4R00 - chains T and U of the 28 polymer chains in the assembly; structure by X-ray diffraction, 2.80 A resolution.

# Chain T
Molecule: Probable proteasome subunit alpha type-7
Organism: Saccharomyces cerevisiae
Notes: EC 3.4.25.1
UniProtKB: P21242 (PSA7_YEAST); residues -3 to 284 here correspond to UniProt positions 1-288 (UniProt number = residue number + 4)
Sequence (288 residues; row label = number of the first residue in the row; numbers below 1 keep their minus sign (Met-3 is residue -3)):
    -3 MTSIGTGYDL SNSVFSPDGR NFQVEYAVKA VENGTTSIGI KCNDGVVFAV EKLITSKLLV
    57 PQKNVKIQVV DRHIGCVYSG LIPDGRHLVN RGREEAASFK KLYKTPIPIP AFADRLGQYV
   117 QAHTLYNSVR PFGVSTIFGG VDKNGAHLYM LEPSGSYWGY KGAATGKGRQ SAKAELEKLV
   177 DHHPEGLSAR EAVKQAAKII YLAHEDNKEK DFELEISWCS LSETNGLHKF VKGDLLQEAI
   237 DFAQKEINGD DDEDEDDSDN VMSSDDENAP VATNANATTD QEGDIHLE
Not modelled in the structure: -3 to 1, 245-284
UniProt features mapped onto this chain:
  - modified residue: Thr-2 (N-acetylthreonine)

# Chain U
Molecule: Proteasome subunit alpha type-1
Organism: Saccharomyces cerevisiae
Notes: EC 3.4.25.1
UniProtKB: P21243 (PSA1_YEAST); residues -8 to 243 here correspond to UniProt positions 1-252 (UniProt number = residue number + 9)
Sequence (252 residues; each row starts with the number of its first residue; numbers below 1 keep their minus sign (Met-8 is residue -8)):
    -8 MSGAAAASAA GYDRHITIFS PEGRLYQVEY AFKATNQTNI NSLAVRGKDC TVVISQKKVP
    52 DKLLDPTTVS YIFCISRTIG MVVNGPIPDA RNAALRAKAE AAEFRYKYGY DMPCDVLAKR
   112 MANLSQIYTQ RAYMRPLGVI LTFVSVDEEL GPSIYKTDPA GYYVGYKATA TGPKQQEITT
   172 NLENHFKKSK IDHINEESWE KVVEFAITHM IDALGTEFSK NDLEVGVATK DKFFTLSAEN
   232 IEERLVAIAE QD
Not modelled in the structure: -8 to 1, 243

# How chain T and chain U interact
Pairs across the interface (64; chain T residue first):
  Thr2(T) - His6(U)
  Gly3(T) - His6(U)
  Tyr4(T) - Arg5(U)
  Tyr4(T) - His6(U)
  Tyr4(T) - Tyr21(U)
  Ser9(T) - Arg126(U)
  Val10(T) - His6(U)
  Val10(T) - Gln18(U)
  Phe11(T) - Gln18(U)  hydrogen bond (backbone-side chain)
  Phe11(T) - Tyr21(U)
  Phe11(T) - Ala22(U)  hydrophobic
  Phe11(T) - Ala25(U)  hydrophobic
  Phe11(T) - Arg126(U)
  Phe11(T) - Pro127(U)
  Phe11(T) - Gly129(U)
  Ser12(T) - Tyr21(U)
  Pro13(T) - Tyr21(U)  hydrophobic
  Pro13(T) - Lys24(U)  hydrogen bond (backbone-side chain)
  Asp14(T) - Lys24(U)
  Gly15(T) - Tyr21(U)
  Gly15(T) - Ala25(U)
  Lys37(T) - Asp56(U)  salt bridge
  Gln114(T) - Arg82(U)  hydrogen bond (side chain-backbone)
  Gln114(T) - Asn83(U)
  Gln114(T) - Leu86(U)
  Gln117(T) - Pro79(U)
  Gln117(T) - Asp80(U)
  Gln117(T) - Asn83(U)  hydrogen bond
  Gln117(T) - Arg126(U)
  Thr120(T) - Arg126(U)  hydrogen bond (backbone-side chain)
  Leu121(T) - Tyr124(U)
  Leu121(T) - Arg126(U)
  Leu121(T) - Leu128(U)  hydrophobic
  Tyr122(T) - Tyr124(U)
  Tyr122(T) - Met125(U)  hydrophobic
  Ser150(T) - Pro79(U)
  Gly151(T) - Pro79(U)
  Ser152(T) - Ile78(U)
  Ser152(T) - Pro79(U)
  Tyr153(T) - Arg82(U)  hydrogen bond (backbone-side chain)
  Trp154(T) - Leu55(U)  hydrophobic
  Trp154(T) - Thr59(U)
  Trp154(T) - Val60(U)  hydrophobic
  Trp154(T) - Ser61(U)
  Trp154(T) - Tyr62(U)
  Trp154(T) - Ile78(U)  hydrophobic
  Trp154(T) - Arg82(U)
  Gly155(T) - Leu55(U)
  Gly155(T) - Asp56(U)  hydrogen bond (backbone-backbone)
  Gly155(T) - Thr59(U)  hydrogen bond (backbone-side chain)
  Tyr156(T) - Leu54(U)
  Tyr156(T) - Leu55(U)
  Tyr156(T) - Asp56(U)
  Lys157(T) - Lys53(U)
  Lys157(T) - Leu54(U)  hydrogen bond (backbone-backbone)
  Lys157(T) - Leu55(U)
  Gly158(T) - Leu54(U)  hydrogen bond (backbone-backbone)
  Lys169(T) - Asp52(U)
  Lys169(T) - Leu54(U)
  Leu172(T) - Leu54(U)  hydrophobic
  Glu173(T) - Asp52(U)
  Glu173(T) - Lys53(U)  salt bridge
  Glu173(T) - Leu54(U)
  Asp177(T) - Lys53(U)  salt bridge
Interface residues without a listed pair, chain T (32 interface residues in all): Asp110, Tyr145, Val176
Interface residues without a listed pair, chain U (29 interface residues in all): Pro57

# In short
32 residues of chain T face 29 of chain U across their interface, with 10 hydrogen bonds and 3 salt bridges.
Polar contacts include Lys37(T)-Asp56(U), Glu173(T)-Lys53(U) and Asp177(T)-Lys53(U).
Here chain T is Probable proteasome subunit alpha type-7 and chain U is Proteasome subunit alpha type-1, both
from Saccharomyces cerevisiae. Entry 4R00 (yCP beta5-C52F mutant in complex with Omuralide) was determined by
X-ray diffraction (same publication as 4QUX, 4QUY, 4QV0, 4QV1, 4QV3, 4QV4 and 42 further entries).
